Entry 3GJQ (X-ray diffraction, 2.60 A resolution); this record covers chains B and E of the 3 polymer chains in the assembly.

== Chain B ==
Protein: Caspase-3 subunit p12
Organism: Homo sapiens
Notes: EC 3.4.22.56
UniProt: P42574 (CASP3_HUMAN); residues 176-277 here = UniProt positions 176-277
Chain sequence (108 residues; numbered 176 to 283; the number before each row is that of its first residue):
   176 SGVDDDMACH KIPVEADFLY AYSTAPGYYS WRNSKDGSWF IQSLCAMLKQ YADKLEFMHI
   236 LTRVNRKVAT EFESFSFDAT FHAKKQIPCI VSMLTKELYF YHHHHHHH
Disordered / not traced: 176-184, 277-283
Sequence notes: expression tag (278-283)
UniProt features mapped onto this chain:
  - modified residue: Arg207 (Microbial infection: ADP-riboxanated arginine)
  - mutagenesis: Arg207 (R207A: Abolished ADP-riboxanation by C.violaceum CopC)

== Chain E ==
Protein: peptide inhibitor
Chain sequence (5 residues; each row starts with the number of its first residue):
     1 XWEHD
Modified residues: ACE (acetyl group) at position 1

== Interface between chain B and chain E ==
Contacting residue pairs (15; chain B residue first):
  Tyr204(B) - His4(E)
  Ser205(B) - His4(E)
  Ser205(B) - Asp5(E)  hydrogen bond (backbone-backbone)
  Trp206(B) - Glu3(E)
  Trp206(B) - His4(E)
  Arg207(B) - Trp2(E)
  Arg207(B) - Glu3(E)  salt bridge
  Arg207(B) - His4(E)  hydrogen bond (side chain-backbone)
  Arg207(B) - Asp5(E)  salt bridge
  Ser209(B) - Glu3(E)  hydrogen bond
  Trp214(B) - ACE_1(E)
  Ser249(B) - ACE_1(E)
  Phe250(B) - ACE_1(E)  hydrogen bond (backbone-backbone)
  Phe250(B) - Trp2(E)  hydrophobic
  Phe256(B) - His4(E)
Other interface residues (no listed pair), chain B (11 interface residues in all): Asn208, Phe252

== In short ==
11 residues of chain B and 5 residues of chain E are in contact, with 4 hydrogen bonds and 2 salt bridges.
Polar pairs include Arg207(B)-Glu3(E), Arg207(B)-Asp5(E) and Arg207(B)-His4(E). Curated annotation (UniProt)
lists one mutagenesis site on chain B.
Chain B is Caspase-3 subunit p12 (Homo sapiens) and chain E is peptide inhibitor; the structure, Caspase-3
Binds Diverse P4 Residues in Peptides, was determined by X-ray diffraction, deposited together with 3GJR, 3GJS
and 3GJT.
